PDB entry 1BBT | X-ray diffraction, 2.60 A resolution | chains 1 and 4 of the 4 polymer chains in the assembly

[Chain 1]
Molecule: Foot-and-mouth disease virus (subunit VP1)
Organism: Foot-and-mouth disease virus
UniProt: Q84771 (Q84771_9PICO); residues 1-213 here correspond to UniProt positions 508-720 (UniProt number = residue number + 507)
Chain sequence (213 residues; numbered 1 to 213; the number before each row is that of its first residue):
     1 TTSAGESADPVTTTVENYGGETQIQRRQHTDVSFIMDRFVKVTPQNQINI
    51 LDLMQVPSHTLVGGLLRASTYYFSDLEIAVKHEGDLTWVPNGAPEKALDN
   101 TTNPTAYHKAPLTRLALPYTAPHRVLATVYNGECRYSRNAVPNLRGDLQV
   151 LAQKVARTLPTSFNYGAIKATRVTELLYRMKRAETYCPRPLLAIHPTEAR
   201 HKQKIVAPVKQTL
Unresolved in the structure: 135-156, 209-213
Differences from the reference sequence: conflict Val-56 (Ile780 in Q84771), Gly-64 (Ala788 in Q84771), Ser-137 (Asn861 in Q84771)

[Chain 4]
Molecule: Foot-and-mouth disease virus (subunit VP4)
Organism: Foot-and-mouth disease virus
UniProt: O90754 (O90754_9PICO); aligned to UniProt positions 1-85 over residues 1-85
Chain sequence (85 residues; numbered 1 to 85; the number before each row is that of its first residue):
     1 GAGQSSPATGSQNQSGNTGSIINNYYMQQYQNSMDTQLGNDAISGGSNEG
    51 STDTTSTHTTNTQNNDWFSKLASSAFSGLFGALLA
Unresolved in the structure: 1-14, 40-64
Differences from the reference sequence: conflict Asn-40 (Asp241 in O90754), Asp-41 (Asn242 in O90754)

[Chain 1 / chain 4 interface]
Residue-residue contacts - 29 pairs, chain 1 then chain 4:
  Thr-1(1) / Phe-76(4)
  Thr-1(1) / Gly-78(4)  hydrogen bond (side chain-backbone)
  Thr-1(1) / Leu-79(4)
  Thr-1(1) / Phe-80(4)
  Thr-2(1) / Phe-80(4)
  Pro-10(1) / Leu-71(4)
  Pro-10(1) / Ala-75(4)
  Pro-10(1) / Phe-76(4)  hydrogen bond (backbone-backbone)
  Val-11(1) / Phe-76(4)
  Thr-12(1) / Ala-75(4)
  Thr-12(1) / Phe-76(4)  hydrogen bond (backbone-backbone)
  Thr-12(1) / Ser-77(4)  hydrogen bond (backbone-side chain)
  Asn-17(1) / Gly-78(4)
  Asn-17(1) / Leu-79(4)
  Ser-33(1) / Gly-16(4)
  Phe-34(1) / Gly-16(4)
  Phe-34(1) / Asn-17(4)
  Asp-37(1) / Gly-16(4)
  Asp-37(1) / Asn-17(4)  hydrogen bond (side chain-backbone)
  Phe-73(1) / Ser-33(4)
  Asp-75(1) / Asn-32(4)  hydrogen bond
  Asp-75(1) / Ser-33(4)  hydrogen bond
  Ala-116(1) / Gln-31(4)
  Pro-118(1) / Ser-33(4)
  Arg-179(1) / Asn-17(4)
  Arg-182(1) / Asn-32(4)
  Arg-182(1) / Ser-33(4)  hydrogen bond
  Arg-182(1) / Asp-35(4)  salt bridge
  Pro-188(1) / Phe-68(4)
Also at the interface, not in a pair above, chain 1 (19 interface residues in all): Ser-3, Arg-38, Tyr-119
Also at the interface, not in a pair above, chain 4 (16 interface residues in all): Ser-15, Ser-74

[Overview]
Chain 1 and chain 4 form an interface of 19 and 16 residues respectively, with 8 hydrogen bonds and 1 salt
bridge. Polar pairs include Arg-182(1)/Asp-35(4), Thr-1(1)/Gly-78(4) and Thr-12(1)/Ser-77(4).
Here chain 1 is Foot-and-mouth disease virus (subunit VP1) and chain 4 is Foot-and-mouth disease virus
(subunit VP4), both from Foot-and-mouth disease virus. Entry 1BBT (Methods used in the structure determination
of foot and mouth disease virus) was determined by X-ray diffraction.
